Entry 6MSS (X-ray diffraction, 3.00 A resolution); this record covers chains C and D.

[Chain C]
Molecule: Antigen-presenting glycoprotein CD1d1
Source organism: Mus musculus
Reference sequence: P11609 (CD1D1_MOUSE); residues 1-279 here correspond to UniProt positions 19-297 (UniProt number = residue number + 18)
Chain sequence (302 residues; row label = number of the first residue in the row):
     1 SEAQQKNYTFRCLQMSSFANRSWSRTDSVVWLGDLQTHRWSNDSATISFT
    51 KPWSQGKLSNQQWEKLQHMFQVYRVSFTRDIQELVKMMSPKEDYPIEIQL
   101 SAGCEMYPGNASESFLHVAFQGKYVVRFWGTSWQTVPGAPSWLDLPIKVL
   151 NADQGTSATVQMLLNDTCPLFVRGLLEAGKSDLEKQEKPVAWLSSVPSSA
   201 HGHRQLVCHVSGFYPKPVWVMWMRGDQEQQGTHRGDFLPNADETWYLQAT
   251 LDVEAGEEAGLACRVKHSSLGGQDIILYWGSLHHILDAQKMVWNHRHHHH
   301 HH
Not modelled in the structure: 1-6, 198-201, 281-302
Differences from the reference sequence: conflict His201 (Asp219 in P11609); expression tag (280-302)
Curated features (UniProtKB/Swiss-Prot):
  - binding site (a D-galactosylceramide): Asp80, Asp153 to Thr156
  - glycosylation (N-linked (GlcNAc...) asparagine): Asn7, Asn20, Asn42, Asn110, Asn165
Cystine bridges: Cys104-Cys168, Cys208-Cys263
Covalently attached groups: N-acetylglucosamine (NAG) linked to Asn20, Asn42, Asn165
Residues lining bound ligands: SRV ((2S)-2-(heptadecanoyloxy)-3-{[(10S)-10-methyloctadecanoyl]oxy}propyl alpha-D-glucopyranosiduronic acid): Phe10, Cys12, Val30, His38, Trp63, Leu66, His68, Met69, Phe70, Val72, Tyr73, Ser76, Phe77, Asp80, Ile81, Leu84, Val85, Met88, Glu92, Ala102, Gly103, Leu116, Val118, Phe120, Val126, Trp133, Trp142, Leu143, Leu150, Asp153, Gly155, Thr156, Thr159, Val160, Leu163, Thr167, Cys168, Phe171
Reported in the primary citation:
  - binding site for SRV: His68, Met69, Val72, Gly155, Thr159
  - mutagenesis - A152A, T159A: decreased signaling

[Chain D]
Molecule: Beta-2-microglobulin
Source organism: Mus musculus
Reference sequence: P01887 (B2MG_MOUSE); residues 1-99 here correspond to UniProt positions 21-119 (UniProt number = residue number + 20)
Chain sequence (99 residues; row label = number of the first residue in the row):
     1 IQKTPQIQVYSRHPPENGKPNILNCYVTQFHPPHIEIQMLKNGKKIPKVE
    51 MSDMSFSKDWSFYILAHTEFTPTETDTYACRVKHASMAEPKTVYWDRDM
Not modelled in the structure: 1
Cystine bridges: Cys25-Cys80

[Interface between chain C and chain D]
Contacting residue pairs (61; chain C residue first):
  Leu13(C) - Ser55(D)
  Leu13(C) - Phe56(D)  hydrophobic
  Gln14(C) - Phe56(D)
  Met15(C) - Met54(D)
  Met15(C) - Phe56(D)  hydrophobic
  Met15(C) - Phe62(D)  hydrophobic
  Ser17(C) - Pro33(D)
  Ser17(C) - His34(D)
  Val29(C) - Asp53(D)
  Val29(C) - Met54(D)
  Val29(C) - Ser55(D)
  Trp31(C) - Ser55(D)  hydrogen bond
  Gln36(C) - Asp53(D)  hydrogen bond
  Arg39(C) - Asp53(D)  salt bridge
  Glu97(C) - Pro33(D)
  Glu97(C) - His34(D)  salt bridge
  Gln99(C) - His31(D)  hydrogen bond
  Gln99(C) - Phe56(D)
  Gln99(C) - Trp60(D)  hydrogen bond (side chain-backbone)
  Gln99(C) - Phe62(D)
  Leu100(C) - Phe56(D)
  Ser101(C) - Trp60(D)
  His117(C) - Trp60(D)
  Ala119(C) - Trp60(D)  hydrophobic
  Gln121(C) - His31(D)
  Gly122(C) - His31(D)
  Gly122(C) - Trp60(D)
  Tyr124(C) - Trp60(D)
  Val190(C) - Pro14(D)  hydrophobic
  Trp192(C) - Ser11(D)
  Trp192(C) - Pro14(D)  hydrophobic
  Trp192(C) - Pro15(D)
  Ser194(C) - Arg97(D)
  Ser194(C) - Asp98(D)  hydrogen bond (side chain-backbone)
  Ser195(C) - Asp98(D)
  Val196(C) - Asp98(D)
  Val196(C) - Met99(D)  hydrophobic
  Val207(C) - Asp98(D)
  Val207(C) - Met99(D)
  His209(C) - Arg97(D)
  His209(C) - Met99(D)
  Ser211(C) - Arg12(D)  hydrogen bond (side chain-backbone)
  Gly212(C) - Arg12(D)
  Leu238(C) - Gln8(D)
  Leu238(C) - Tyr10(D)
  Leu238(C) - Tyr26(D)  hydrophobic
  Pro239(C) - Tyr10(D)  hydrogen bond (backbone-side chain)
  Pro239(C) - Tyr26(D)
  Pro239(C) - Leu65(D)
  Asn240(C) - Tyr10(D)
  Asn240(C) - Arg12(D)
  Asn240(C) - Asn24(D)  hydrogen bond
  Asn240(C) - Leu65(D)
  Ala241(C) - Asn24(D)
  Ala241(C) - Leu65(D)
  Ala241(C) - His67(D)
  Asp242(C) - Arg12(D)  salt bridge
  Thr244(C) - Arg12(D)
  Tyr246(C) - Tyr10(D)  hydrophobic
  Tyr246(C) - Ser11(D)
  Gln248(C) - Met99(D)  hydrogen bond (side chain-backbone)
Other interface residues (no listed pair), chain C (36 interface residues in all): Val118, Phe237
Other interface residues (no listed pair), chain D (27 interface residues in all): His13, Pro32, Asp59, Tyr63, Asp96

[In short]
Chain C and chain D form an interface of 36 and 27 residues respectively, with 9 hydrogen bonds and 3 salt
bridges. Among the polar pairs are Arg39(C)-Asp53(D), Glu97(C)-His34(D) and Asp242(C)-Arg12(D). From the
paper: a binding site for SRV at His68(C), Met69(C) and Val72(C) among others; A152A and T159A of chain C
reduce signaling.
Chain C is Antigen-presenting glycoprotein CD1d1 and chain D is Beta-2-microglobulin, both from Mus musculus;
the structure, Diversity in the type II Natural Killer T cell receptor repertoire and antigen specificity
leads to ..., was determined by X-ray diffraction together with 6MRA from the same study.
